3CTJ - chain A; structure by X-ray diffraction, 2.50 A resolution.

Chain A:
Name: Hepatocyte growth factor receptor
Organism: Homo sapiens
Notes: EC 2.7.10.1; fragment: tyrosine kinase
Reference sequence: P08581 (MET_HUMAN); residues 1049-1360 here = UniProt positions 1049-1360
Chain sequence (314 residues; numbered 1047 to 1360; the number before each row is that of its first residue):
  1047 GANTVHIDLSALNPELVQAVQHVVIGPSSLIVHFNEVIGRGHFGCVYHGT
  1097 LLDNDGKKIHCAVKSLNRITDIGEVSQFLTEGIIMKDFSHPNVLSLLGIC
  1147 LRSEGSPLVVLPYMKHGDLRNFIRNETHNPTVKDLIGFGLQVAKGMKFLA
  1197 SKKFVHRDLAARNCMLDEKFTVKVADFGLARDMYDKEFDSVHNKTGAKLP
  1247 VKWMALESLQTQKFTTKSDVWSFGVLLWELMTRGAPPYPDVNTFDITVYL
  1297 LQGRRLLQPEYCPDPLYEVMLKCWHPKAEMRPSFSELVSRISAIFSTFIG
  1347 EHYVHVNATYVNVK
Unresolved in the structure: 1047-1050, 1224-1244
Construct notes: expression tag (1047-1048); engineered mutation Phe1194 (Tyr in P08581), Phe1234 (Tyr in P08581), Asp1235 (Tyr in P08581)
Ligand contacts: 320 (2-(4-fluorophenyl)-N-{[3-fluoro-4-(1H-pyrrolo[2,3-b]pyridin-4-yloxy)phenyl]carbamoyl}acetamide): Ile1084, Val1092, Ala1108, Lys1110, Glu1127, Ile1130, Met1131, Phe1134, Val1139, Leu1140, Leu1157, Pro1158, Tyr1159, Met1160, Gly1163, Leu1195, Phe1200, His1202, Met1211, Val1220, Ala1221, Asp1222, Phe1223
Swiss-Prot annotation at these positions:
  - region: Trp1320 to Val1359 (Interaction with MUC20)
  - active site: Asp1204 (Proton acceptor)
  - binding site (ATP): Ile1084 to Val1092, Lys1110
  - modified residue: Tyr1230 (Phosphotyrosine), Thr1289 (Phosphothreonine), Tyr1349 (Phosphotyrosine), Tyr1356 (Phosphotyrosine)
  - natural variant: Val1092 (V1092I: In RCCP), His1094 (H1094L: In RCCP; H1094R: In RCCP; H1094Y: In RCCP), His1106 (H1106D: In RCCP), Met1131 (M1131T: In RCCP), Thr1173 (T1173I: In HCC), Val1188 (V1188L: In RCCP), Leu1195 (L1195V: In RCCP), Val1220 (V1220I: In RCCP), Asp1228 (D1228H: In RCCP; D1228N: In RCCP), Tyr1230 (Y1230C: In RCCP; Y1230D: In RCCP; Y1230H: In RCCP), Lys1244 (K1244R: In HCC), Met1250 (M1250I: In HCC; M1250T: In RCCP), 1 further natural variant entry in UniProt
  - mutagenesis: Tyr1313 (Y1313F: No effect on ligand-induced CBL-mediated ubiquitination; when associated with F-1349, F-1356 and F-1365), Tyr1349 (Y1349F: No effect on ligand-induced CBL-mediated ubiquitination; when associated with F-1313, F-1356 and F-1365), Tyr1356 (Y1356F: No effect on ligand-induced CBL-mediated ubiquitination; when associated with F-1313, F-1349 and F-1365)

In short:
Bound to chain A: compound 320. From UniProt: active-site residue Asp1204, 10 ATP-binding residues and 3
mutagenesis sites.
Chain A is Hepatocyte growth factor receptor (Homo sapiens); the structure, Crystal structure of the tyrosine
kinase domain of the hepatocyte growth factor receptor c-met in complex ..., was determined by X-ray
diffraction together with 3CTH from the same study.
